PDB entry 2HWE | X-ray diffraction, 3.80 A resolution | chains 1 and 2 of the 4 polymer chains in the assembly

== Chain 1 ==
Name: Human rhinovirus 1A coat protein (subunit VP1)
Organism: Human rhinovirus 1A
UniProtKB: P23008 (POLG_HRV1A); residues 1-287 here correspond to UniProt positions 546-832 (UniProt number = residue number + 545)
Sequence (287 residues; numbered 1 to 287; the number before each row is that of its first residue):
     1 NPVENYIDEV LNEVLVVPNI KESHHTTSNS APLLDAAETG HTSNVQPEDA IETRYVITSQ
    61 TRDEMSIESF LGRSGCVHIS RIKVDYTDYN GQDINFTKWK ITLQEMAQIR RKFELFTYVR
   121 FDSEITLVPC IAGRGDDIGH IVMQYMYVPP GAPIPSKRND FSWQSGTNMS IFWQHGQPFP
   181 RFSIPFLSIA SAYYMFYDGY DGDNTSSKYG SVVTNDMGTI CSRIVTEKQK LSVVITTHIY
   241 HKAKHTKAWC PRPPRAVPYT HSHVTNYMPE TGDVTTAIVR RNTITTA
Not modelled in the structure: 1-4
Residues lining bound ligands: win54954 (W54; 5-(5-(2,6-dichloro-4-(4,5-dihydro-2-oxazoly)phenoxy)pentyl)-3-methyl isoxazole): Thr102, Leu103, Gln104, Phe121, Ser123, Ile125, Leu127, Tyr145, Met146, Tyr147, Phe182, Ile184, Leu187, Met195, Ser211, Asn215, Met217, Ile220, Ile239, His241

== Chain 2 ==
Name: Human rhinovirus 1A coat protein (subunit VP2)
Organism: Human rhinovirus 1A
UniProtKB: P23008 (POLG_HRV1A); residues 1-263 here correspond to UniProt positions 45-307 (UniProt number = residue number + 44)
Sequence (263 residues; each row starts with the number of its first residue):
     1 SPSVEACGYS DRIMQITRGD STISSDDVAN AVVGYGVWPH YLTPQDATAI NKPTQPDTSS
    61 NRFYTLESKH WNGSSKGWWW KLPDALKDMG IFGENMYYHF LGRSGYTVHV QCNASKFHQG
   121 TLLVAMIPEH QLASAKHGSV TAGYKLTHPG EAGRDVSQER DASLRQPSDD SWLNFDGTLL
   181 GNLLIFPHQF INLRSNNSAT LIVPYVNAVP MDSMLRHNNW CLVIIPISPL RSETTSSNIV
   241 PITVSISPMC AEFSGARAKN IKQ
Not modelled in the structure: 1-10

== How chain 1 and chain 2 interact ==
Residue-residue contacts (102; chain 1 residue first):
  Ala37(1) with Phe190(2)
  Glu38(1) with Ala29(2); Gln189(2), hydrogen bond (backbone-side chain); Phe190(2), hydrogen bond (backbone-backbone); Asn192(2); Ser195(2), hydrogen bond
  Thr39(1) with Ala29(2); Asn30(2); Val32(2); Gln189(2), hydrogen bond (backbone-side chain)
  Gly40(1) with His188(2); Gln189(2)
  His41(1) with Asn30(2); Ala31(2)
  Thr117(1) with Pro128(2); Glu129(2)
  Tyr118(1) with Glu129(2), hydrogen bond; Val206(2), hydrogen bond (side chain-backbone); Asn207(2)
  Ala190(1) with Ala208(2)
  Ser191(1) with Ala208(2), hydrogen bond (backbone-backbone)
  Ala192(1) with Ala208(2)
  Tyr194(1) with Glu129(2); Asn207(2), hydrogen bond; Ala208(2); Asp212(2); His217(2)
  Phe196(1) with Glu129(2); Gln131(2)
  Tyr197(1) with Glu129(2); Gln131(2), hydrogen bond (backbone-side chain); His217(2)
  Asp198(1) with Lys81(2), salt bridge; Glu129(2), hydrogen bond (backbone-side chain); His130(2); Gln131(2); Arg216(2); His217(2); Asn218(2), hydrogen bond (backbone-backbone)
  Gly199(1) with Arg216(2)
  Tyr200(1) with Ala142(2); Gly143(2), hydrogen bond (side chain-backbone); Tyr144(2), hydrophobic; Thr147(2), hydrogen bond; Arg216(2), hydrogen bond (backbone-backbone)
  Asp201(1) with Arg216(2)
  Gly202(1) with Tyr144(2); Arg216(2)
  Asp203(1) with Tyr144(2); Gln263(2), hydrogen bond (backbone-side chain)
  Thr205(1) with Arg165(2)
  Ser206(1) with Arg165(2)
  Ser207(1) with Arg165(2), hydrogen bond (backbone-side chain)
  Tyr209(1) with His130(2); Gln131(2); Leu132(2), hydrogen bond (side chain-backbone); Thr141(2); Ala142(2)
  Gly210(1) with Gln131(2)
  Ser211(1) with Gln131(2)
  Cys250(1) with Tyr35(2)
  Pro251(1) with Ile185(2); Phe186(2)
  Arg252(1) with Pro128(2), hydrogen bond (side chain-backbone); Glu129(2), hydrogen bond (side chain-backbone); Ile185(2); Phe186(2)
  Pro253(1) with Thr178(2); Asn182(2); Ile185(2); Phe186(2)
  Pro254(1) with Thr178(2); Asn182(2)
  Arg255(1) with Asp176(2); Gly177(2)
  Ala256(1) with Gly177(2); Leu179(2), hydrophobic
  Val257(1) with Leu173(2), hydrophobic
  His261(1) with Gly138(2); Ser139(2)
  His263(1) with Gln131(2)
  Val264(1) with Thr141(2)
  Thr265(1) with Gln131(2); Leu132(2); Ala133(2); Asp176(2), hydrogen bond (side chain-backbone)
  Asn266(1) with Ala133(2); Ser134(2), hydrogen bond (side chain-backbone); Gly138(2); Val140(2), hydrogen bond (side chain-backbone)
  Tyr267(1) with Ser168(2), hydrogen bond; Asp170(2), hydrogen bond
  Met268(1) with Ser134(2); Ala135(2); Lys136(2); His137(2), hydrogen bond (backbone-side chain)
  Pro269(1) with His137(2)
  Glu270(1) with His137(2), salt bridge
  Val274(1) with Trp172(2), hydrophobic; Leu173(2), hydrophobic
  Thr276(1) with Trp172(2)
  Ile278(1) with Leu179(2), hydrophobic
Other interface residues (no listed pair), chain 2 (57 interface residues in all): Lys145, His148, Asn174, Phe175, Leu183, Asn196, Val209, Asn260

== Summary ==
Chain 1 and chain 2 form an interface of 45 and 57 residues respectively; the contacts include 25 hydrogen
bonds and 2 salt bridges. Polar pairs include Asp198(1)-Lys81(2), Glu270(1)-His137(2) and Glu38(1)-Gln189(2).
Chain 1 binds win54954.
Chain 1 is Human rhinovirus 1A coat protein (subunit VP1) and chain 2 is Human rhinovirus 1A coat protein
(subunit VP2), both from Human rhinovirus 1A; the structure, A comparison of the anti-rhinoviral drug binding
pocket in HRV14 and HRV1A, was determined by X-ray diffraction, deposited together with 2HWB, 2HWC, 2HWD and
2HWF.
